8PH9 - chains I and K of the 8 polymer chains in the assembly; structure by electron microscopy, 3.00 A resolution.

== Chain I ==
Molecule: DNA-directed RNA polymerase subunit beta
From: Escherichia coli
Notes: EC 2.7.7.6
Reference sequence: P0A8V2 (RPOB_ECOLI); numbering as in UniProt (aligned over 1-1342)
Chain sequence (1342 residues; each row starts with the number of its first residue):
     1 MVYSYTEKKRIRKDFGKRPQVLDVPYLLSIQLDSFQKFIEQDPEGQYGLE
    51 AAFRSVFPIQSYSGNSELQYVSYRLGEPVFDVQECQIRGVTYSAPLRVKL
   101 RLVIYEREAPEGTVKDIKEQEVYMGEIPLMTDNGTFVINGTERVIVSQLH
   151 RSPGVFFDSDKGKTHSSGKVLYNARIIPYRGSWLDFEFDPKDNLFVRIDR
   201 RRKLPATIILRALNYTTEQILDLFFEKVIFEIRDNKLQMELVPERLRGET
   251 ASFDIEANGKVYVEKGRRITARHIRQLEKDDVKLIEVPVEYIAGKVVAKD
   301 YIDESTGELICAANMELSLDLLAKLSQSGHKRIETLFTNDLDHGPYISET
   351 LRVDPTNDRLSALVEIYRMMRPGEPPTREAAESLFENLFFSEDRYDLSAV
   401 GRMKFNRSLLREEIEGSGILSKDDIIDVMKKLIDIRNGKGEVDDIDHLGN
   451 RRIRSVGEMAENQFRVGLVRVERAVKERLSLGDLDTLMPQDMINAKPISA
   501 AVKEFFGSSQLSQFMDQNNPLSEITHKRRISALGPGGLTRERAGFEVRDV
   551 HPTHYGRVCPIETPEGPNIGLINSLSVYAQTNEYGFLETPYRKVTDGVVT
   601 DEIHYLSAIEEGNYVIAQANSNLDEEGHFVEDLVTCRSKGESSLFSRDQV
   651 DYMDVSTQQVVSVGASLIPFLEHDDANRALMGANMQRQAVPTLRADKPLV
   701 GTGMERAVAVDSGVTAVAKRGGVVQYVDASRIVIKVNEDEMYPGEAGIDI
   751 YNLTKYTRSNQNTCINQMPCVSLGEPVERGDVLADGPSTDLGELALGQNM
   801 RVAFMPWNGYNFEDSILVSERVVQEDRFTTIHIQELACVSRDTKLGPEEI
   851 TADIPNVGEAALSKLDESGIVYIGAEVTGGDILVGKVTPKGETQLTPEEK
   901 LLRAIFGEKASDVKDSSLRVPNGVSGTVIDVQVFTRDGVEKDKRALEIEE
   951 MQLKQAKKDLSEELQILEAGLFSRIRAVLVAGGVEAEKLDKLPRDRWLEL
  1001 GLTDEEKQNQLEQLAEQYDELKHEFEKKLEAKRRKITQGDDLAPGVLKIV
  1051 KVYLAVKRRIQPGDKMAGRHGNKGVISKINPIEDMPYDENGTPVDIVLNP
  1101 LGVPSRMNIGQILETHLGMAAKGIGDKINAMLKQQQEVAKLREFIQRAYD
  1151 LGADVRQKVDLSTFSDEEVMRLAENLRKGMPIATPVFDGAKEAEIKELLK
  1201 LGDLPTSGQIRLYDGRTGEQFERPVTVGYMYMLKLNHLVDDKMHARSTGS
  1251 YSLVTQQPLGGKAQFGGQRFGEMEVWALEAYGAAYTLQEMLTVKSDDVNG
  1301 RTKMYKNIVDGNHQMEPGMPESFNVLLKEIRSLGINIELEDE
Unresolved in the structure: 894-910
Swiss-Prot annotation at these positions:
  - modified residue (N6-acetyllysine): Lys1022, Lys1200
Reported in the primary citation:
  - binding site for non-template DNA: Trp183, Asp199, Arg200, Arg201, Arg371, Arg394, Arg470, Arg473
  - binding site for template DNA: Arg542

== Chain K ==
Molecule: DNA-directed RNA polymerase subunit omega
From: Escherichia coli
Notes: EC 2.7.7.6
Reference sequence: P0A800 (RPOZ_ECOLI); residue numbers follow UniProt; this construct covers 1-91
Chain sequence (91 residues; each row starts with the number of its first residue):
     1 MARVTVQDAVEKIGNRFDLVLVAARRARQMQVGGKDPLVPEENDKTTVIA
    51 LREIEEGLINNQILDVRERQEQQEQEAAELQAVTAIAEGRR
Unresolved in the structure: 1, 85-91

== How chain I and chain K interact ==
Pairs across the interface (8; chain I residue first):
  Gly1282(I) - Phe17(K)
  Tyr1285(I) - Leu21(K)  hydrophobic
  Gly1311(I) - Gln31(K)
  Asn1312(I) - Gln31(K)
  Asn1312(I) - Val32(K)
  His1313(I) - Arg28(K)  hydrogen bond (backbone-side chain)
  His1313(I) - Gln31(K)  hydrogen bond (backbone-side chain)
  Gln1314(I) - Arg28(K)

== Overview ==
The interface between chain I and chain K involves 6 residues on one side and 5 on the other; the contacts
include 2 hydrogen bonds. Polar contacts include His1313(I)-Arg28(K) and His1313(I)-Gln31(K). From the paper:
a binding site for non-template DNA at Trp183(I), Asp199(I) and Arg200(I) among others; a binding site for
template DNA at Arg542(I).
Here chain I is DNA-directed RNA polymerase subunit beta and chain K is DNA-directed RNA polymerase subunit
omega, both from Escherichia coli. Entry 8PH9 (E. coli RNA polymerase paused at ops site (non-complementary
scaffold)) was determined by electron microscopy (same publication as 8PEN, 8PFG, 8PFJ, 8PHK, 8PIB, 8PID, 8PIL
and 8PIM).
